4RCW - chain A; structure by X-ray diffraction, 3.19 A resolution.

# Chain A
Name: SLIT and NTRK-like protein 1
Source organism: Homo sapiens
UniProt: Q96PX8 (SLIK1_HUMAN); residues 341-580 here = UniProt positions 341-580
Chain sequence (240 residues; numbered 341 to 580; the number before each row is that of its first residue):
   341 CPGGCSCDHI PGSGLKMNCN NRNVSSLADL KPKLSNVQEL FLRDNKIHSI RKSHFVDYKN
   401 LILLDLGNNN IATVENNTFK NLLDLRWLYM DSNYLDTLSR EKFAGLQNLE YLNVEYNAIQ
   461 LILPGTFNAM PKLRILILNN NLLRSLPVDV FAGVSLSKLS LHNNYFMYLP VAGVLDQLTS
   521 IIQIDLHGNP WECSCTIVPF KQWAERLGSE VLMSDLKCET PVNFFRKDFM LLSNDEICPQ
Unresolved in the structure: 341, 353, 372-374, 580
Cystine bridges: Cys345-Cys359, Cys533-Cys558, Cys535-Cys578
UniProt features mapped onto this chain:
  - natural variant: Asn400 (N400I: Found in a patient with obsessive-compulsive disorder), Thr418 (T418S: Found in a patient with obsessive-compulsive disorder)
Reported in the primary citation:
  - specificity-determining residues: Glu455, Ile475, Asn503

# In short
From the paper: specificity determinants Glu455, Ile475 and Asn503.
Chain A is SLIT and NTRK-like protein 1 (Homo sapiens); the structure, Crystal structure of human Slitrk1, was
determined by X-ray diffraction, deposited together with 4RCA.
